8VW4 - chain A; structure by X-ray diffraction, 2.40 A resolution.

== Chain A ==
Protein: E3 ubiquitin-protein ligase CBL-B
From: Homo sapiens
Notes: EC 2.3.2.27; fragment: Cbl-PTB domain, residues 36-343
UniProtKB: Q13191 (CBLB_HUMAN); numbering as in UniProt (aligned over 36-343)
Sequence (310 residues; row label = number of the first residue in the row):
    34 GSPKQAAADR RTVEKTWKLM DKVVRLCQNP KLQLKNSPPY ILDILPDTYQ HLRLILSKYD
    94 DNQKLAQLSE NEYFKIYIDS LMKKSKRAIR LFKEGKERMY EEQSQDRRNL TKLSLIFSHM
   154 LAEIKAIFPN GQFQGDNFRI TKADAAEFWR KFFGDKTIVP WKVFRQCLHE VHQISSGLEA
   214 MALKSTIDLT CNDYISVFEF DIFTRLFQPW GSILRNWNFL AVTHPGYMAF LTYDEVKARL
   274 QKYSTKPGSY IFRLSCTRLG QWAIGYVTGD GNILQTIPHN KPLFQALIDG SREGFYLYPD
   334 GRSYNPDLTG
Not modelled in the structure: 34-37, 342-343
Differences from the reference sequence: expression tag (34-35)
Metal / ion sites: Mg2+: Asp221, Thr223, Asn225, Tyr227, Glu232
Residues lining bound ligands: A1AEG ((7-methoxy-2-{2-[(1S,3S,4S)-3-(3-methoxy-2-methyl-5-nitrophenyl)-1-methyl-5-oxo-1,5-dihydroimidazo[1,5-a]pyridin-2(3H)-yl]-2-oxoethoxy}quinolin-8-yl)acetic acid): Tyr266, Arg286, Leu287, Ser288, Arg291, Gln294, Trp295, Ala296, Ile297, Gln308, Thr309, Ile310
UniProt features mapped onto this chain:
  - binding site (Ca(2+)): Asp221, Thr223, Asn225, Tyr227, Glu232
  - binding site (4-O-phospho-L-tyrosine): Arg286
  - modified residue: Ser282 (Phosphoserine)
  - natural variant: His257 (H257L: In ADMIO3)
  - mutagenesis: Gly298 (G298E: Inhibits interaction with SYK. No effect on E3 activity)

== Summary ==
Bound to chain A: compound A1AEG. Asp221, Thr223, Asn225, Tyr227 and Glu232 form the Mg2+ site. Curated
annotation (UniProt) lists 5 Ca2+-binding residues, residue binding 4-O-phospho-L-tyrosine Arg286 and one
mutagenesis site.
Chain A is E3 ubiquitin-protein ligase CBL-B (Homo sapiens); the structure, Crystal structure of Cbl-b TKB
bound to compound 26, was determined by X-ray diffraction, deposited together with 8VW5.
